PDB entry 5M7J | X-ray diffraction, 3.50 A resolution | chains A and C of the 4 polymer chains in the assembly

[Chain A]
Name: Photosynthetic reaction center cytochrome c subunit
From: Blastochloris viridis
UniProt: P07173 (CYCR_BLAVI); residues -19 to 336 here correspond to UniProt positions 1-356 (UniProt number = residue number + 20)
Sequence (356 residues; each row starts with the number of its first residue; numbers below 1 keep their minus sign (Met-19 is residue -19)):
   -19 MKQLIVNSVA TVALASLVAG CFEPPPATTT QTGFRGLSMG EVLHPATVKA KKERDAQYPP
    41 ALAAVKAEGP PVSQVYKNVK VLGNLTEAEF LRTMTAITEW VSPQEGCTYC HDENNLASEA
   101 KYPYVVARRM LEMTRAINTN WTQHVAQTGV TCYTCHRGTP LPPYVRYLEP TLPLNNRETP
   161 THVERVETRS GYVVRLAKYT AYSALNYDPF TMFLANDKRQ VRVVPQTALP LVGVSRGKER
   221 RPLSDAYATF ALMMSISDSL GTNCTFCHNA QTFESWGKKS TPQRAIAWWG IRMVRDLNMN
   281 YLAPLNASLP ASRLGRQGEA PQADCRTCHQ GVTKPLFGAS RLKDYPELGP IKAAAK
Not modelled in the structure: -19 to 0, 333-336
Metal / ion sites: heme c Fe (4 sites), coordinated by His91, His124, His136, His248, His309
Residues lining bound ligands:
  - heme c (HEC), molecule 1: Tyr56, Lys57, Asn58, Val59, Lys60, Val61, Leu62, Phe70, Leu71, Met74, Thr75, Ile77, Thr78, Val81, Ser82, Gly86, Cys87, Cys90, His91, Leu96, Ala97, Tyr104, Ala107, Arg108, Leu111
  - heme c (HEC), molecule 2: Ile77, Val81, Tyr89, Cys90, Tyr102, Pro103, Val106, Ala107, Met110, Leu111, Met113, Thr114, Ile117, Val130, Thr131, Cys132, Cys135, His136, Pro140, Leu141, Pro142, Val145, Leu277, Leu282, Leu289, Arg293, Pro301
  - heme c (HEC), molecule 3: Ile117, His124, Val125, Ala126, Thr128, Gly129, Val130, Leu194, Ile236, Leu240, Phe246, Gln263, Ile266, Ala267, Gly270, Ile271, Met273, Val274, Leu277, Asp304, Cys305, Cys308, His309, Thr313, Lys314, Pro315
  - heme c (HEC), molecule 4: Gln200, Val201, Arg202, Val203, Val204, Thr229, Phe230, Met233, Met234, Ile236, Ser237, Leu240, Thr242, Asn243, Cys244, Cys247, His248, Phe253, Glu254, Trp256, Arg264, Ala267, Trp268, Arg272
UniProt features mapped onto this chain:
  - binding site (heme): Met74, Cys87, Cys90, His91, Met110, His124, Cys132, Cys135, His136, Met233, Cys244, Cys247, His248, Cys305, Cys308, His309
  - site: Cys1 (Not N-palmitoylated)
  - lipidation: Cys1 (S-diacylglycerol cysteine)

[Chain C]
Name: Reaction center protein M chain
From: Blastochloris viridis
UniProt: P06010 (RCEM_BLAVI); residues 0-323 here correspond to UniProt positions 1-324 (UniProt number = residue number + 1)
Sequence (324 residues; row label = number of the first residue in the row; numbering starts at 0):
     0 MADYQTIYTQ IQARGPHITV SGEWGDNDRV GKPFYSYWLG KIGDAQIGPI YLGASGIAAF
    60 AFGSTAILII LFNMAAEVHF DPLQFFRQFF WLGLYPPKAQ YGMGIPPLHD GGWWLMAGLF
   120 MTLSLGSWWI RVYSRARALG LGTHIAWNFA AAIFFVLCIG CIHPTLVGSW SEGVPFGIWP
   180 HIDWLTAFSI RYGNFYYCPW HGFSIGFAYG CGLLFAAHGA TILAVARFGG DREIEQITDR
   240 GTAVERAALF WRWTIGFNAT IESVHRWGWF FSLMVMVSAS VGILLTGTFV DNWYLWCVKH
   300 GAAPDYPAYL PATPDPASLP GAPK
Not modelled in the structure: 0
Metal / ion sites: Fe2+: His217, Glu232, His264 (shared with 2 residues of chain B)
Residues lining bound ligands:
  - bacteriochlorophyll a (BCL), molecule 1: Gly62, Ala65, Ile66, Ile69, Met120, Leu124, Phe148, Ala151, Ile152, Phe154, Val155, Ile158, Phe175, Trp183, Leu184, Thr185, Phe187, Ser188, Phe194, Tyr195, His200, Ser203, Ile204, Ala207, Tyr208, Val274, Met275, Ala278, Gly281, Ile282
  - bacteriochlorophyll a (BCL), molecule 2: Met120, Phe154, Val155, Ile158, Val173, Ile177, Trp178, His180, Ile181, Trp183, Leu184
  - bacteriochlorophyll a (BCL), molecule 3: Leu184, Tyr195, Tyr208
  - bacteriochlorophyll a (BCL), molecule 4: Tyr195, Gly201, Ile204, Gly205, Tyr208, Gly209, Leu212, Phe270
  - bacteriopheophytin b (BPB), molecule 1: Ala58, Phe59, Gly62, Ser63, Ile66, Leu67, Leu70, Ser123, Leu124, Trp127, Val131, Ile144, Asn147, Phe148, Ala151, Ser271, Val274, Met275
  - bacteriopheophytin b (BPB), molecule 2: Tyr208, Gly211, Leu212, Ala215, Ala216, Trp250, Thr253, Ile254
  - MPG ([(Z)-octadec-9-enyl] (2R)-2,3-bis(oxidanyl)propanoate), molecule 1: Ala1, Asp2, Thr5, Ile6
  - MPG, molecule 2: Val29, Gly30, Lys31, Ile46, Gly47, Ile49
  - menaquinone-7 (MQ7): Leu212, Leu213, Ala216, His217, Thr220, Val243, Ala246, Ala247, Trp250, Ile254, Phe256, Asn257, Ala258, Thr259, Ile260, Val263, Trp266, Phe270
  - 15-cis-1,2-dihydroneurosporene (NS5): Ile66, Ile69, Leu70, Met73, Phe88, Ile104, Leu114, Gly117, Leu118, Met120, Thr121, Val155, Leu156, Ile158, Gly159, Cys160, Trp169, Val173, Pro174, Phe175, Gly176, Ile177, His180
  - octaprenyl pyrophosphate (OTP; (2E,6E,10E,14E,18E,22E,26E)-3,7,11,15,19,23,27,31-octamethyldotriaconta-2,6,10,14,18,22,26,30-octaenyl trihydrogen diphosphate): Tyr195, Pro198, Gly201, Phe202, Gly205, Phe206, Phe256, Trp266, Phe270, Trp295, Cys296, His299, Ala301
UniProt features mapped onto this chain:
  - binding site ((7R,8Z)-bacteriochlorophyll b): His180, His200
  - binding site (Fe cation): His217, Glu232, His264
  - binding site (a ubiquinone): Trp250

[Chain A / chain C interface]
Residue-residue contacts - 109 pairs, chain A then chain C:
  Gln11(A) - Tyr308(C)  hydrogen bond
  Thr12(A) - Tyr308(C)
  Thr12(A) - Leu309(C)
  Gly13(A) - Tyr308(C)
  Phe14(A) - Pro306(C)  hydrophobic
  Phe14(A) - Tyr308(C)
  Leu17(A) - Tyr305(C)
  Val163(A) - Gln83(C)
  Ser170(A) - Val77(C)
  Ser170(A) - Asp80(C)
  Ser170(A) - Gln83(C)
  Ser170(A) - Gln87(C)  hydrogen bond (backbone-side chain)
  Val173(A) - Glu76(C)
  Val173(A) - Gln87(C)
  Val173(A) - Trp90(C)  hydrophobic
  Val174(A) - Arg86(C)
  Val174(A) - Gln87(C)
  Tyr182(A) - Trp90(C)  hydrogen bond (backbone-side chain)
  Ser183(A) - Trp90(C)
  Ala184(A) - Trp90(C)
  Ala184(A) - Tyr94(C)
  Ala184(A) - Trp178(C)  hydrophobic
  Ala184(A) - Asp182(C)
  Leu185(A) - Asp182(C)
  Asn186(A) - Glu76(C)
  Asn186(A) - Lys97(C)  hydrogen bond
  Tyr187(A) - Lys97(C)
  Arg202(A) - Asp314(C)  salt bridge
  Arg202(A) - Ala316(C)
  Val204(A) - Ile189(C)
  Val204(A) - Asn291(C)
  Pro205(A) - Arg190(C)
  Pro205(A) - Asp290(C)
  Pro205(A) - Asn291(C)  hydrogen bond (backbone-side chain)
  Gln206(A) - Leu294(C)
  Thr207(A) - Asp290(C)
  Thr207(A) - Asn291(C)
  Thr207(A) - Leu294(C)
  Ala208(A) - Val289(C)
  Ala208(A) - Asp290(C)  hydrogen bond (backbone-backbone)
  Ala208(A) - Asn291(C)  hydrogen bond (backbone-backbone)
  Ala208(A) - Leu294(C)
  Ala208(A) - Trp295(C)
  Leu209(A) - Phe288(C)
  Leu209(A) - Asp290(C)
  Leu209(A) - Lys298(C)
  Pro210(A) - Gly286(C)
  Pro210(A) - Thr287(C)
  Pro210(A) - Phe288(C)
  Pro210(A) - Val289(C)
  Pro210(A) - Asp290(C)
  Arg216(A) - Leu165(C)
  Arg216(A) - Val166(C)
  Arg216(A) - Gly286(C)  hydrogen bond (side chain-backbone)
  Arg216(A) - Thr287(C)  hydrogen bond (side chain-backbone)
  Gly217(A) - Gln99(C)
  Gly217(A) - Val166(C)  hydrogen bond (backbone-backbone)
  Gly217(A) - Gly167(C)
  Lys218(A) - Gln99(C)
  Lys218(A) - Tyr100(C)
  Lys218(A) - Gly101(C)
  Arg220(A) - Gln99(C)  hydrogen bond (backbone-side chain)
  Arg220(A) - Val166(C)
  Arg220(A) - Glu171(C)  salt bridge
  Arg220(A) - Arg190(C)
  Arg220(A) - Tyr191(C)  hydrogen bond
  Arg221(A) - Gln99(C)
  Pro222(A) - Lys97(C)
  Pro222(A) - Gln99(C)
  Pro222(A) - Ser170(C)
  Leu223(A) - Ser170(C)
  Leu223(A) - Glu171(C)
  Leu223(A) - Ala186(C)
  Leu223(A) - Arg190(C)
  Ser224(A) - Lys97(C)  hydrogen bond (side chain-backbone)
  Ala226(A) - Ala186(C)
  Tyr227(A) - Pro174(C)
  Tyr227(A) - Trp183(C)
  Phe230(A) - Thr185(C)
  Ala250(A) - Asn193(C)
  Gln251(A) - Asn193(C)  hydrogen bond (backbone-side chain)
  Gln251(A) - Tyr196(C)  hydrogen bond
  Gln251(A) - Tyr293(C)
  Gln251(A) - Pro303(C)  hydrogen bond (side chain-backbone)
  Gln251(A) - Tyr305(C)
  Thr252(A) - Tyr293(C)
  Glu254(A) - Asn291(C)  hydrogen bond
  Trp256(A) - Thr312(C)
  Trp256(A) - Pro313(C)
  Trp256(A) - Asp314(C)  hydrogen bond
  Trp256(A) - Pro315(C)
  Gly257(A) - Ala311(C)
  Gly257(A) - Thr312(C)  hydrogen bond (backbone-backbone)
  Lys258(A) - Asp304(C)  salt bridge
  Lys258(A) - Tyr305(C)
  Lys259(A) - Tyr293(C)
  Lys259(A) - Asp304(C)  salt bridge
  Ser260(A) - Thr312(C)  hydrogen bond (backbone-side chain)
  Thr261(A) - Leu309(C)
  Thr261(A) - Thr312(C)  hydrogen bond (backbone-side chain)
  Pro262(A) - Pro310(C)
  Pro262(A) - Thr312(C)
  Ala265(A) - Thr312(C)
  Trp268(A) - Pro315(C)  hydrophobic
  Trp268(A) - Ala316(C)  hydrophobic
  Trp268(A) - Ala321(C)  hydrophobic
  Trp268(A) - Pro322(C)
  Trp269(A) - Pro322(C)
  Arg272(A) - Lys323(C)  hydrogen bond (side chain-backbone)
Also at the interface, not in a pair above, chain A (56 interface residues in all): Gly171, Ala177, Val203, Leu211, Ser215, Phe253, Ser255
Also at the interface, not in a pair above, chain C (60 interface residues in all): His78, Leu91, Ala98, Gly172, Phe187, Ala307

[In short]
56 residues of chain A and 60 residues of chain C are in contact, with 22 hydrogen bonds and 4 salt bridges.
Polar contacts include Arg202(A)-Asp314(C), Arg220(A)-Glu171(C) and Lys258(A)-Asp304(C). Bound to chain A: 4
copies of heme c.
Chain A is Photosynthetic reaction center cytochrome c subunit and chain C is Reaction center protein M chain,
both from Blastochloris viridis; the structure, Blastochloris viridis photosynthetic reaction center structure
using best crystal approach, was determined by X-ray diffraction together with 5M7K and 5M7L from the same
study.
